Entry 2DD4 (X-ray diffraction, 2.06 A resolution); this record covers chains A and E of the 12 polymer chains in the assembly.

== Chain A ==
Name: Thiocyanate hydrolase alpha subunit
Source organism: Thiobacillus thioparus
Notes: EC 3.5.5.8
UniProt: O66187 (SCNA_THITI); residues 2-126 here correspond to UniProt positions 1-125 (UniProt number = residue number - 1)
Chain sequence (126 residues; each row starts with the number of its first residue):
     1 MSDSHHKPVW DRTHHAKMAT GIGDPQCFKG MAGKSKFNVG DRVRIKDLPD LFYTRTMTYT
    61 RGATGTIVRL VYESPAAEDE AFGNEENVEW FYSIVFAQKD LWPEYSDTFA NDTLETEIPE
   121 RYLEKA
Not modelled in the structure: 1-8
Differences from the reference sequence: initiating methionine (1)

== Chain E ==
Name: Thiocyanate hydrolase beta subunit
Source organism: Thiobacillus thioparus
Notes: EC 3.5.5.8
UniProt: O66186 (SCNB_THITI); residues 2-157 here correspond to UniProt positions 1-156 (UniProt number = residue number - 1)
Chain sequence (157 residues; numbered 1 to 157; the number before each row is that of its first residue):
     1 MSSSIREEVH RHLGTVALMQ PALHQQTHAP APTEITHTLF RAYTRVPHDV GGEADVPIEY
    61 HEKEEEIWEL NTFATCECLA WRGVWTAEER RRKQNCDVGQ TVYLGMPYYG RWLLTAARIL
   121 VDKQFVTLTE LHNKIVEMRE RVASGQGLGE YLPPKAK
Not modelled in the structure: 1-3, 155-157
Differences from the reference sequence: initiating methionine (1)
Ligand contacts:
  - beta-D-fructofuranose (FRU), molecule 1: H10, L13, G14
  - beta-D-fructofuranose (FRU), molecule 2: Y43, R45, V46, P47, C96, D97, G99
  - beta-D-fructofuranose (FRU), molecule 3: D97, V98, V102, R118

== Interface between chain A and chain E ==
Pairs across the interface (16):
  D47(A) - I5(E)
  T58(A) - V9(E)
  T58(A) - H12(E)
  Y59(A) - R6(E)  hydrogen bond (backbone-side chain)
  T60(A) - R6(E)
  R61(A) - I5(E)
  R61(A) - R6(E)  hydrogen bond (backbone-side chain)
  R61(A) - V9(E)
  G62(A) - I5(E)
  G62(A) - R6(E)
  A63(A) - R6(E)
  D100(A) - R6(E)
  L101(A) - R6(E)  hydrogen bond (backbone-side chain)
  L101(A) - H10(E)  hydrogen bond (backbone-side chain)
  P103(A) - H10(E)
  E104(A) - E59(E)
Other interface residues (no listed pair), chain A (12 interface residues in all): W102
Other interface residues (no listed pair), chain E (7 interface residues in all): L13

== Summary ==
The interface between chain A and chain E involves 12 residues on one side and 7 on the other; the contacts
include 4 hydrogen bonds. Among the polar pairs are Y59(A)-R6(E), R61(A)-R6(E) and L101(A)-R6(E). Bound to
chain E: 3 copies of beta-D-fructofuranose.
Here chain A is Thiocyanate hydrolase alpha subunit and chain E is Thiocyanate hydrolase beta subunit, both
from Thiobacillus thioparus. Entry 2DD4 (Thiocyanate hydrolase (SCNase) from Thiobacillus thioparus
recombinant apo-enzyme) was determined by X-ray diffraction, deposited together with 2DD5.
